Entry 2XRO (X-ray diffraction, 3.40 A resolution); this record covers chains F and X of the 6 polymer chains in the assembly.

[Chain F]
Protein: Hth-type transcriptional regulator ttgv
Source organism: Pseudomonas putida
UniProtKB: Q93PU6 (TTGV_PSEPU); numbering as in UniProt (aligned over 14-253)
Amino-acid sequence (241 residues; numbered 13 to 253; the number before each row is that of its first residue):
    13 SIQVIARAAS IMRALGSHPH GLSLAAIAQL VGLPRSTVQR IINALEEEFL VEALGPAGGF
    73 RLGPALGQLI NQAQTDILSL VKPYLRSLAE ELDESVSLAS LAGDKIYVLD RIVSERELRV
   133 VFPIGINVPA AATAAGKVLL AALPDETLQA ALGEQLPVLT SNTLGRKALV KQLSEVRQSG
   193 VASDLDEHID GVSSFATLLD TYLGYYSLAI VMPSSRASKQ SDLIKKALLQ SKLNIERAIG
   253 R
Unresolved in the structure: 13
Construct notes: expression tag (13); engineered mutation Ser109 (Cys in Q93PU6), Ser205 (Cys in Q93PU6)
UniProt features mapped onto this chain:
  - DNA-binding region: Leu36 to Glu59 (H-T-H motif)
From the paper describing this entry:
  - binding site for Ttgv operator DNA (chain X): Arg19, Ser35, Arg47, Ser48, Thr49, Gln51, Arg52
  - mutagenesis - R47A, T49A, R52A: decreased binding to Ttgv operator DNA (chain X) (citing earlier work)
  - mutagenesis - S35A: decreased binding to Ttgv operator DNA (chain X)

[Chain X]
Molecule: Ttgv operator DNA
Sequence (42 nucleotides; row label = number of the first residue in the row):
     1 GAGTATCACA TAATGCTACA CTCTACCGCA TTACGATTCA GC

[Interface between chain F and chain X]
Contacting residue pairs - 11 pairs, chain F then chain X:
  Val16(F) with DC34(X), phosphate contact
  Arg19(F) with DC34(X), salt bridge to the phosphate; DG35(X), salt bridge to the phosphate
  Pro46(F) with DG35(X), sugar contact; DA36(X), phosphate contact
  Ser48(F) with DG35(X), hydrogen bond to the base; DA36(X), hydrogen bond to the base
  Thr49(F) with DG35(X), hydrogen bond to the phosphate
  Arg52(F) with DA33(X), sugar contact; DC34(X), salt bridge to the phosphate; DG35(X), base contact
Interface residues without a listed pair, chain F (7 interface residues in all): Ile53

[Overview]
Chain F and chain X form an interface of 7 and 4 residues respectively; the contacts include 3 hydrogen bonds
and 3 salt bridges. Among the polar pairs are Ser48(F)-DG35(X), Ser48(F)-DA36(X) and Thr49(F)-DG35(X). From
the paper: a binding site for Ttgv operator DNA (chain X) at Arg19(F), Ser35(F) and Arg47(F) among others;
R47A, T49A and R52A of chain F, among others, reduce binding to Ttgv operator DNA (chain X).
Here chain F is Hth-type transcriptional regulator ttgv (Pseudomonas putida) and chain X is Ttgv operator DNA.
Entry 2XRO (Crystal structure of TtgV in complex with its DNA operator) was determined by X-ray diffraction,
deposited together with 2XRN.
